Entry 6J6N (electron microscopy, 3.86 A resolution); this record covers chains R and B of the 41 polymer chains in the assembly.

[Chain R]
Name: Pre-mRNA-splicing factor CWC2
From: Saccharomyces cerevisiae S288c
Reference sequence: Q12046 (CWC2_YEAST); residues 1-339 here = UniProt positions 1-339
Amino-acid sequence (339 residues; row label = number of the first residue in the row):
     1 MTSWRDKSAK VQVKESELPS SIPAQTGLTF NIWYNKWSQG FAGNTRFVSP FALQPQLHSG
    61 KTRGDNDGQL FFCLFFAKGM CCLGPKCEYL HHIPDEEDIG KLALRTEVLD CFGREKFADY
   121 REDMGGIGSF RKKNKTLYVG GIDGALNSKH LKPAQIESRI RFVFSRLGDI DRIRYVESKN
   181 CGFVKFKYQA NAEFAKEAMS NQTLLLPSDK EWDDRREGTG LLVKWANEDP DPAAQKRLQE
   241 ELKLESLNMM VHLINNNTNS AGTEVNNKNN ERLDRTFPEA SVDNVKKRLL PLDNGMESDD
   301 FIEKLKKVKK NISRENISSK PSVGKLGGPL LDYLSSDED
Not modelled in the structure: 262-339
Ion coordination: Zn2+: Cys73, Cys81, Cys87, His91
Curated features (UniProtKB/Swiss-Prot):
  - zinc finger: Asp67 to Pro94 (C3H1-type)
  - modified residue (Phosphoserine): Ser335, Ser336
  - mutagenesis: Cys73 (C73Y: Inhibits cell growth), Gly79 (G79D: No effect. Synthetic lethal when associated with CLF1 lacking a TPR domain), Cys87 (C87H: Inhibits cell growth), Phe186 (F186D: Inhibits cell growth)

[Chain B]
Molecule: UBC4 pre-mRNA
From: Saccharomyces cerevisiae S288c
Sequence (246 nucleotides; each row starts with the number of its first residue; numbers below 1 keep their minus sign (G-130 is residue -130)):
  -130 GAGAGAUUCC GUACACCAUC AGGGUACGAG CUAGCCCAUG GCGUACACCA UCAGGGUACG
   -70 ACUAGUAGAU CUCGUACACC AUCAGGGUAC GGAAUUCUCU AGAGUGUCGA CGAACUAAGU
   -10 GAUCUAGAAA GGUAUGUCUA AAGUUAUGGC CACGUUUCAA AUGCGUGCUU UUUUUUUAAA
    50 ACUUAUGCUC UUAUUUACUA ACAAAAUCAA CAUGCUAUUG AACUAGAGAU CCACCUACUU
   110 CAUGUU
Not modelled in the structure: -130 to -13, 16-50, 80-115

[Chain R / chain B interface]
Residue-residue contacts - 25 pairs, chain R then chain B:
  Asp123(R) - U13(B)  base contact
  Met124(R) - U13(B)  base contact
  Thr136(R) - U14(B)  base contact
  Tyr138(R) - G12(B)  sugar contact
  Tyr138(R) - U13(B)  stacking on the base
  Gly140(R) - G12(B)  phosphate contact
  Gly141(R) - G12(B)  hydrogen bond to the phosphate
  Arg174(R) - U14(B)  base contact
  Arg174(R) - A15(B)  salt bridge to the phosphate
  Lys179(R) - G12(B)  hydrogen bond to the sugar
  Asn180(R) - G12(B)  base contact
  Phe183(R) - U13(B)  base contact
  Phe183(R) - U14(B)  stacking on the base
  Leu222(R) - A11(B)  sugar contact
  Lys224(R) - U13(B)  base contact
  Trp225(R) - U13(B)  base contact
  Ala226(R) - U13(B)  base contact
  Asn227(R) - U13(B)  hydrogen bond to the sugar
  Asn227(R) - U14(B)  base contact
  Glu228(R) - U14(B)  base contact
  Asp229(R) - U14(B)  hydrogen bond to the sugar
  Pro230(R) - U14(B)  phosphate contact
  Pro230(R) - A15(B)  base contact
  Asp231(R) - U14(B)  sugar contact
  Asp231(R) - A15(B)  sugar contact
Other interface residues (no listed pair), chain R (23 interface residues in all): Asn44, Asp143, Val176, Ser178

[Summary]
23 residues of chain R face 5 of chain B across their interface, with 4 hydrogen bonds, 1 salt bridge and 2
aromatic stacking contacts. Polar pairs include Lys179(R)-G12(B), Asn227(R)-U13(B) and Asp229(R)-U14(B).
Curated annotation (UniProt) lists 4 mutagenesis sites on chain R.
Here chain R is Pre-mRNA-splicing factor CWC2 and chain B is UBC4 pre-mRNA, both from Saccharomyces cerevisiae
S288c. Entry 6J6N (Cryo-EM structure of the yeast B*-b1 complex at an average resolution of 3.86 angstrom) was
determined by electron microscopy, deposited together with 6J6G, 6J6H and 6J6Q.
